PDB entry 4JUJ | X-ray diffraction, 3.01 A resolution | chains A and C of the 6 polymer chains in the assembly

# Chain A (and C)
Protein: Hemagglutinin
From: Influenza A virus
Notes: fragment: Hemagglutinin HA1 chain; chain C of this document is another copy of the same molecule, construct and numbering; everything in this record applies to it too
UniProt: Q9WFX3 (HEMA_I18A0); the construct lacks a stretch of the UniProt sequence and is renumbered around it, so the offset changes along the chain: 5-42 = UniProt 18-55; 44-49 = UniProt 56-61; 50-132 = UniProt 63-145; 133-325 = UniProt 147-339
Amino-acid sequence (324 residues; numbered 5 to 327 plus 2 insertion-coded residues; 1 number in that range is skipped by the numbering (no residue carries it; nothing is unmodelled there); the number before each row is that of its first residue):
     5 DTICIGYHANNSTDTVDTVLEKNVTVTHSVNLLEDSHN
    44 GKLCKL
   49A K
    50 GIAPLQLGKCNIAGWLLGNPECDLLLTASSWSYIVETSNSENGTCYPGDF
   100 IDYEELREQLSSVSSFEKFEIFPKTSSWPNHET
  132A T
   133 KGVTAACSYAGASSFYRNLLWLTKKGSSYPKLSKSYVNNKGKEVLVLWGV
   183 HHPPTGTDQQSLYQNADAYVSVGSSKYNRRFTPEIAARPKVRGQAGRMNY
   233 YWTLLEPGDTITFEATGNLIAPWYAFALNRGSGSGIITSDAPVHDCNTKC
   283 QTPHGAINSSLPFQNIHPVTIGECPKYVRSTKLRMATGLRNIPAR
Differences from the reference sequence: engineered mutation Gly225 (Asp239 in Q9WFX3); expression tag (326-327)
UniProt features mapped onto this chain:
  - glycosylation (N-linked (GlcNAc...) asparagine): Asn14, Asn15, Asn27, Asn91, Asn290
Disulfide bonds: Cys47-Cys278, Cys59-Cys71, Cys94-Cys139, Cys282-Cys306
Covalently attached groups: N-acetylglucosamine (NAG) linked to Asn91

# Interface between chain A and chain C
Pairs across the interface (13):
  Glu216(A) - Asn210(C)
  Glu216(A) - Arg211(C)
  Glu216(A) - Arg212(C)
  Ile217(A) - Arg212(C)  hydrogen bond (backbone-side chain)
  Ala218(A) - Ser203(C)
  Ala219(A) - Thr244(C)
  Ala219(A) - Glu246(C)
  Arg220(A) - Asn210(C)  hydrogen bond
  Pro221(A) - Gly205(C)
  Pro221(A) - Ser206(C)
  Pro221(A) - Thr242(C)
  Val223(A) - Ser207(C)
  Arg229(A) - Ser206(C)  hydrogen bond (side chain-backbone)
Interface residues without a listed pair, chain A (9 interface residues in all): Asp98
Interface residues without a listed pair, chain C (12 interface residues in all): Lys208, Asp241

# Summary
The interface between chain A and chain C involves 9 residues on one side and 12 on the other; the contacts
include 3 hydrogen bonds. Among the polar pairs are Ile217(A)-Arg212(C), Arg220(A)-Asn210(C) and
Arg229(A)-Ser206(C).
Chain A and chain C are both Hemagglutinin (Influenza A virus); the structure, Crystal structure of 1918
pandemic influenza virus hemagglutinin mutant D225G complexed with human receptor analogue LSTc, was
determined by X-ray diffraction together with 4JTV, 4JTX, 4JU0, 4JUG and 4JUH from the same study.
